1LTI - chains E and C of the 7 polymer chains in the assembly; structure by X-ray diffraction, 2.13 A resolution.

== Chain E ==
Name: Heat labile enterotoxin type I
Source organism: Escherichia coli
Reference sequence: P32890 (ELBP_ECOLI); residues 1-103 here correspond to UniProt positions 22-124 (UniProt number = residue number + 21)
Chain sequence (103 residues; each row starts with the number of its first residue):
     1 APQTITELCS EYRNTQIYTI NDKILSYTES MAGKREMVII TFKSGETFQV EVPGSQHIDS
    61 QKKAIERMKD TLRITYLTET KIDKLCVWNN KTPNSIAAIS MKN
Cystine bridges: Cys-9/Cys-86
Small-molecule neighbours: beta-D-galactopyranose (GAL): Glu-51, Gln-56, His-57, Gln-61, Trp-88, Asn-90, Lys-91

== Chain C ==
Name: Heat labile enterotoxin type I
Source organism: Escherichia coli
Reference sequence: P06717 (ELAP_ECOLI); residues 193-240 here correspond to UniProt positions 211-258 (UniProt number = residue number + 18)
Chain sequence (48 residues; row label = number of the first residue in the row):
   193 TITGDTCNEE TQNLSTIYLR EYQSKVKRQI FSDYQSEVDI YNRIRDEL
Unresolved in the structure: 193-195, 237-240

== Interface between chain E and chain C ==
Contacting residue pairs - 18 pairs, chain E then chain C:
  Lys-62(E) / Ile-236(C)
  Lys-63(E) / Ile-232(C)
  Lys-63(E) / Tyr-233(C)
  Glu-66(E) / Arg-235(C)  salt bridge
  Glu-66(E) / Ile-236(C)
  Arg-67(E) / Ile-232(C)
  Leu-77(E) / Lys-219(C)
  Leu-77(E) / Phe-223(C)
  Thr-78(E) / Ser-216(C)  hydrogen bond (backbone-side chain)
  Thr-78(E) / Lys-219(C)
  Thr-78(E) / Arg-220(C)
  Glu-79(E) / Ser-216(C)  hydrogen bond (backbone-side chain)
  Glu-79(E) / Lys-219(C)  salt bridge
  Thr-80(E) / Ser-216(C)
  Thr-80(E) / Arg-220(C)
  Lys-81(E) / Glu-213(C)
  Asn-103(E) / Lys-217(C)  hydrogen bond (backbone-side chain)
  Asn-103(E) / Arg-220(C)  hydrogen bond (backbone-side chain)
Also at the interface, not in a pair above, chain E (12 interface residues in all): Asp-70, Ile-74
Also at the interface, not in a pair above, chain C (13 interface residues in all): Arg-212, Gln-227, Val-230

== In short ==
12 residues of chain E face 13 of chain C across their interface, with 4 hydrogen bonds and 2 salt bridges.
Among the polar pairs are Glu-66(E)/Arg-235(C), Glu-79(E)/Lys-219(C) and Thr-78(E)/Ser-216(C). Chain E binds
beta-D-galactopyranose.
Chain E is Heat labile enterotoxin type I and chain C is Heat labile enterotoxin type I, both from Escherichia
coli; the structure, Heat-labile enterotoxin (lt-I) complex with T-antigen, was determined by X-ray
diffraction.
